PDB entry 8J8O | X-ray diffraction, 2.24 A resolution | chain A

# Chain A
Protein: p26
From: Pseudomonas phage PaP2
UniProt: Q6PVL0 (Q6PVL0_9CAUD); residues 2-93 here = UniProt positions 2-93
Sequence (92 residues; numbered 2 to 93; the number before each row is that of its first residue):
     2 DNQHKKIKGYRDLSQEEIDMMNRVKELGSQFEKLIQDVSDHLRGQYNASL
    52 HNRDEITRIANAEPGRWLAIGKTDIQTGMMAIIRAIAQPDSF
Ligand contacts: cGAMP (1SY): Gln4, His5, Gly10, Tyr11, Arg12, Leu14, Met22, Lys26, Met81, Ile84, Arg85, Ala88, Gln89, Pro90
What the authors report for this chain:
  - binding site for cGAMP: Tyr11, Lys26
  - mutagenesis - Y11A, K26A: abolished binding to cGAMP
  - mutagenesis - Y11A, K26A: decreased signaling in response to 2',3'-cGAMP
  - mutagenesis - Y11A, K26A: decreased signaling in response to cGAMP
  - mutagenesis - R67A, T74A: unchanged binding to 3',3'-cGAMP

# Overview
Chain A binds cGAMP. The paper reports a binding site for cGAMP at Tyr11 and Lys26; Y11A and K26A abolish
binding to cGAMP; 4 substitutions were tested in all.
Chain A is p26 (Pseudomonas phage PaP2); the structure, Structure of Acb2 complexed with 2',3'-cGAMP, was
determined by X-ray diffraction together with 8IXZ, 8IY0 and 8IY2 from the same study.
